Entry 5YD3 (X-ray diffraction, 1.35 A resolution); this record covers chains A and B.

# Chain A
Name: scFv 4B08
From: Mus musculus
Notes: antibody fragment or engineered binder
Chain sequence (251 residues; row label = number of the first residue in the row):
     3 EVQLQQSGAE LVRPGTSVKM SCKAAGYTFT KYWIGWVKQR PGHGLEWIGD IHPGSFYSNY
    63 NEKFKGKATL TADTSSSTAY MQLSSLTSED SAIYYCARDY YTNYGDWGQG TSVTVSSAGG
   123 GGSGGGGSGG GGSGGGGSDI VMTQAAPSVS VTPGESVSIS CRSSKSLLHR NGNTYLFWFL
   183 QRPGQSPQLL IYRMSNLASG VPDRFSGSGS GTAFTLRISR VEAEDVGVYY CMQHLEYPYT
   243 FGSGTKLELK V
Unresolved in the structure: 119-137, 253
Disulfides: Cys24-Cys98, Cys163-Cys233

# Chain B
Name: Epitope peptide
Chain sequence (9 residues; row label = number of the first residue in the row):
     1 DINYYTSEP
Unresolved in the structure: 1

# Chain A / chain B interface
Pairs across the interface (28):
  Lys33(A) with Ile2(B)
  Tyr34(A) with Ile2(B), hydrophobic
  Trp35(A) with Asn3(B), hydrogen bond (side chain-backbone); Tyr4(B); Tyr5(B); Thr6(B), hydrogen bond (side chain-backbone); Ser7(B)
  Asp52(A) with Ser7(B), hydrogen bond
  His54(A) with Asn3(B); Tyr4(B)
  Ser57(A) with Tyr4(B), hydrogen bond (side chain-backbone)
  Tyr59(A) with Tyr4(B); Tyr5(B)
  Asn61(A) with Tyr5(B), hydrogen bond (side chain-backbone)
  Asp101(A) with Ser7(B)
  Tyr103(A) with Ile2(B)
  His171(A) with Pro9(B), hydrogen bond (side chain-backbone)
  Tyr177(A) with Pro9(B)
  His236(A) with Ser7(B); Pro9(B)
  Leu237(A) with Glu8(B); Pro9(B)
  Glu238(A) with Glu8(B)
  Tyr239(A) with Thr6(B); Ser7(B), hydrogen bond (side chain-backbone); Glu8(B), hydrogen bond (backbone-side chain)
  Tyr241(A) with Ser7(B), hydrogen bond; Glu8(B), hydrogen bond (side chain-backbone)
Other interface residues (no listed pair), chain A (18 interface residues in all): Thr104

# Overview
Chain A and chain B form an interface of 18 and 8 residues respectively; the contacts include 10 hydrogen
bonds. Polar pairs include Trp35(A)-Asn3(B), Trp35(A)-Thr6(B) and Asp52(A)-Ser7(B).
Chain A is scFv 4B08 (Mus musculus) and chain B is Epitope peptide; the structure, Crystal structure of the
scFv antibody 4B08 with epitope peptide, was determined by X-ray diffraction, deposited together with 5YD4 and
5YD5.
